Entry 8BRI (electron microscopy, 3.90 A resolution); this record covers chains F and G of the 7 polymer chains in the assembly.

# Chain F (and G)
Name: Flagellar motor protein
From: Vibrio alginolyticus
Notes: chain G of this document is another copy of the same molecule, construct and numbering; everything in this record applies to it too
UniProt: A0A2I3CFY6 (A0A2I3CFY6_VIBAX); residue numbers follow UniProt; this construct covers 1-315
Amino-acid sequence (315 residues; row label = number of the first residue in the row):
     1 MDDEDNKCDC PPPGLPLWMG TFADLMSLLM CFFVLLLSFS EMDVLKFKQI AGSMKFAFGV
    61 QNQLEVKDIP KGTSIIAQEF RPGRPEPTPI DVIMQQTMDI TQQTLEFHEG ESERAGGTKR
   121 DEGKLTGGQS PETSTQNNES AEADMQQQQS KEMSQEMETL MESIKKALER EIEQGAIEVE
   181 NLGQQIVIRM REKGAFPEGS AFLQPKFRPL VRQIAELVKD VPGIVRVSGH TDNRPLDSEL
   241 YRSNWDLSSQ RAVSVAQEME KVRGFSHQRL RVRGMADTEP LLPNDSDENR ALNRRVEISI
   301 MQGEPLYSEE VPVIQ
Unresolved in the structure: 1-10, 62-315

# Chain F / chain G interface
Pairs across the interface (43):
  Pro-13(F) with Gly-14(G)
  Gly-14(F) with Leu-15(G)
  Leu-15(F) with Gly-14(G); Leu-15(G), hydrogen bond (backbone-backbone); Pro-16(G); Leu-17(G), hydrophobic; Gly-20(G)
  Pro-16(F) with Leu-15(G)
  Leu-17(F) with Leu-15(G), hydrophobic
  Met-19(F) with Gly-20(G); Ala-23(G), hydrophobic
  Gly-20(F) with Leu-15(G)
  Ala-23(F) with Ala-23(G), hydrophobic
  Met-26(F) with Met-26(G), hydrophobic; Ser-27(G); Met-30(G), hydrophobic
  Ser-27(F) with Met-26(G)
  Met-30(F) with Met-26(G), hydrophobic; Leu-29(G), hydrophobic; Met-30(G); Phe-33(G), hydrophobic
  Phe-33(F) with Met-30(G), hydrophobic; Leu-37(G), hydrophobic
  Val-34(F) with Phe-33(G), hydrophobic
  Leu-35(F) with Ile-50(G), hydrophobic
  Leu-36(F) with Leu-37(G), hydrophobic
  Leu-37(F) with Leu-36(G), hydrophobic
  Phe-39(F) with Met-42(G); Asp-43(G), hydrogen bond (backbone-backbone); Phe-47(G); Ile-50(G), hydrophobic
  Ser-40(F) with Ser-40(G); Glu-41(G); Met-42(G)
  Glu-41(F) with Ser-40(G); Glu-41(G), hydrogen bond (backbone-backbone)
  Met-42(F) with Leu-36(G); Phe-39(G), hydrophobic; Ser-40(G)
  Asp-43(F) with Phe-39(G), hydrogen bond (backbone-backbone)
  Lys-46(F) with Phe-39(G)
  Phe-47(F) with Phe-39(G), hydrophobic
  Ile-50(F) with Phe-39(G), hydrophobic
Other interface residues (no listed pair), chain F (27 interface residues in all): Phe-22, Leu-29, Ser-38
Other interface residues (no listed pair), chain G (26 interface residues in all): Pro-12, Pro-13, Met-19, Phe-22, Leu-35, Lys-46

# Overview
Chain F and chain G form an interface of 27 and 26 residues respectively, with 4 hydrogen bonds. Main-chain
hydrogen bonds include Leu-15(F)/Leu-15(G), Phe-39(F)/Asp-43(G) and Glu-41(F)/Glu-41(G).
Both chains are Flagellar motor protein (Vibrio alginolyticus). Entry 8BRI (VaPomAB MSP1D1 nanodisc) was
determined by electron microscopy, deposited together with 8BRD.
